PDB entry 5NWT | X-ray diffraction, 3.76 A resolution | chains D and E of the 6 polymer chains in the assembly

# Chain D
Name: DNA-directed RNA polymerase subunit beta'
From: Escherichia coli (strain K12)
Notes: EC 2.7.7.6
UniProtKB: P0A8T7 (RPOC_ECOLI); residues 1-1407 here = UniProt positions 1-1407
Chain sequence (1407 residues; numbered 1 to 1407; the number before each row is that of its first residue):
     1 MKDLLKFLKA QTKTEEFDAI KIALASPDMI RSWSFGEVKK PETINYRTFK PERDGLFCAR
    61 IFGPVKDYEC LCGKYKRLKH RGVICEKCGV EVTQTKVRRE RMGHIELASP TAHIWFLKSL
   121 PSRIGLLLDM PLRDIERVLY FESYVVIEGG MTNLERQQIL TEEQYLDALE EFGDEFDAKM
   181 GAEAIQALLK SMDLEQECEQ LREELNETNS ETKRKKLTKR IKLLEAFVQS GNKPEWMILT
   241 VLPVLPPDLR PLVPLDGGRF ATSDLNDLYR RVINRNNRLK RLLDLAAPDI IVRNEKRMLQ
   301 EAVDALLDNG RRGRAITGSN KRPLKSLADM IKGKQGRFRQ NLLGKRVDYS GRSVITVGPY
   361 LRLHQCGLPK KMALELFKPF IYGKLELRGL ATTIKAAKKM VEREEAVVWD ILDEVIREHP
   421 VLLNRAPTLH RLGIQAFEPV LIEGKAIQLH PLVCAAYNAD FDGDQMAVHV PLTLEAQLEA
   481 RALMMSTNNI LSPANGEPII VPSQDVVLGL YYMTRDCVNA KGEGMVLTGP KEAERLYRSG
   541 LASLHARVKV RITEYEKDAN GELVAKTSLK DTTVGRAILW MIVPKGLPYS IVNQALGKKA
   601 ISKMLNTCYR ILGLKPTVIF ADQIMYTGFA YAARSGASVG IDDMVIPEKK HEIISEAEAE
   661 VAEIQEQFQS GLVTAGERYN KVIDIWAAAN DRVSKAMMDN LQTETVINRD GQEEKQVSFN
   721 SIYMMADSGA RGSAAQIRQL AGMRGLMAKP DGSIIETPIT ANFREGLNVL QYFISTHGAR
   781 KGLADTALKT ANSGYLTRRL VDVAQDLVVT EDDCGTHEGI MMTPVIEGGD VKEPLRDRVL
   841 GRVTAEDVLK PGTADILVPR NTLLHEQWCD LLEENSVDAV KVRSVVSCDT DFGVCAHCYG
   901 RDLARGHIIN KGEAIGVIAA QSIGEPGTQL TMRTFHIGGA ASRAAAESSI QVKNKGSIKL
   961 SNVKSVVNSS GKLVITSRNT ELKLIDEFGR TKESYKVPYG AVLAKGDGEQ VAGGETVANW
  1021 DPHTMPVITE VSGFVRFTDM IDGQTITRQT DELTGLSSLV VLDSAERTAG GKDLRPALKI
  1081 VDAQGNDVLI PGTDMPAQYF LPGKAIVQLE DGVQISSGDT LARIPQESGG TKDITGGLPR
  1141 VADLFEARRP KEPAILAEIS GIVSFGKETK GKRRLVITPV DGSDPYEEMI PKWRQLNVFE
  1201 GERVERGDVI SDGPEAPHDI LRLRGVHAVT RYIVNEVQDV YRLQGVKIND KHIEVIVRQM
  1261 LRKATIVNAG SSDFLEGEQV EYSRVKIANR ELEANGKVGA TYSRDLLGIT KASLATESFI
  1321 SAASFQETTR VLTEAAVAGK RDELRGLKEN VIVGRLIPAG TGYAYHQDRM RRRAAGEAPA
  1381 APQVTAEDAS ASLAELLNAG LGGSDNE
Unresolved in the structure: 932-949, 1377-1407
Ion coordination: Zn2+ site 1: C70, C85; Mg2+ near D462 (its only coordinating residue here); Zn2+ site 2: C814, C888, C895
Curated features (UniProtKB/Swiss-Prot):
  - binding site (Zn(2+)): C70, C72, C85, C88, C814, C888, C895, C898
  - binding site (Mg(2+)): D460, D462, D464
  - modified residue: K983 (N6-acetyllysine)
  - mutagenesis: Q504 (Q504P: Resistant to antibiotics salinamide A and B), N690 (N690D: Resistant to antibiotics salinamide A and B), M697 (M697V: Resistant to antibiotics salinamide A and B), A735 (A735T: Resistant to antibiotics salinamide A and B), R738 (R738C/H/P/S: Resistant to antibiotics salinamide A and B), A748 (A748E: Resistant to antibiotics salinamide A and B), P758 (P758S/T: Resistant to antibiotics salinamide A and B), F763 (F763C: Resistant to antibiotics salinamide A and B), S775 (S775A: Resistant to antibiotics salinamide A and B), A779 (A779T/V: Resistant to antibiotics salinamide A and B), R780 (R780C: Resistant to antibiotics salinamide A and B), G782 (G782A/C: Resistant to antibiotics salinamide A and B), 1 further mutagenesis entry in UniProt

# Chain E
Name: DNA-directed RNA polymerase subunit omega
From: Escherichia coli (strain K12)
Notes: EC 2.7.7.6
UniProtKB: P0A800 (RPOZ_ECOLI); residue numbers follow UniProt; this construct covers 1-91
Chain sequence (91 residues; row label = number of the first residue in the row):
     1 MARVTVQDAV EKIGNRFDLV LVAARRARQM QVGGKDPLVP EENDKTTVIA LREIEEGLIN
    61 NQILDVRERQ EQQEQEAAEL QAVTAIAEGR R
Unresolved in the structure: 1-3, 82-91

# How chain D and chain E interact
Contacting residue pairs (23):
  H364(D) - V4(E)
  E418(D) - K45(E)
  E418(D) - V48(E)
  L474(D) - R28(E)
  L474(D) - Q31(E)
  E475(D) - V20(E)
  E475(D) - A24(E)
  E475(D) - R28(E)  salt bridge
  L478(D) - T47(E)
  E479(D) - V20(E)
  A482(D) - V6(E)  hydrophobic
  A482(D) - V20(E)  hydrophobic
  T487(D) - T5(E)
  N488(D) - V6(E)
  L614(D) - Q7(E)
  R905(D) - R16(E)
  N910(D) - N15(E)
  N910(D) - F17(E)
  K911(D) - N15(E)  hydrogen bond (backbone-side chain)
  K911(D) - F17(E)
  G1360(D) - F17(E)
  T1361(D) - F17(E)
  A1364(D) - L21(E)  hydrophobic
Interface residues without a listed pair, chain D (21 interface residues in all): T473, Q477, R481, V618, E913
Interface residues without a listed pair, chain E (17 interface residues in all): A27, T46

# Overview
The interface between chain D and chain E involves 21 residues on one side and 17 on the other, with 1
hydrogen bond and 1 salt bridge. Polar pairs include E475(D)-R28(E) and K911(D)-N15(E).
Chain D is DNA-directed RNA polymerase subunit beta' and chain E is DNA-directed RNA polymerase subunit omega,
both from Escherichia coli (strain K12); the structure, Crystal Structure of Escherichia coli RNA polymerase -
Sigma54 Holoenzyme complex, was determined by X-ray diffraction (same publication as 5EZK).
